PDB entry 8R5X | electron microscopy, 3.60 A resolution | chains A and C of the 4 polymer chains in the assembly

# Chain A
Molecule: Coxsackievirus B5 (mutant CVB5F.cas.genogroupB) - VP1
Source organism: Coxsackievirus B5
Sequence (851 residues; numbered -567 to 283; the number before each row is that of its first residue; numbers below 1 keep their minus sign (Met-567 is residue -567)):
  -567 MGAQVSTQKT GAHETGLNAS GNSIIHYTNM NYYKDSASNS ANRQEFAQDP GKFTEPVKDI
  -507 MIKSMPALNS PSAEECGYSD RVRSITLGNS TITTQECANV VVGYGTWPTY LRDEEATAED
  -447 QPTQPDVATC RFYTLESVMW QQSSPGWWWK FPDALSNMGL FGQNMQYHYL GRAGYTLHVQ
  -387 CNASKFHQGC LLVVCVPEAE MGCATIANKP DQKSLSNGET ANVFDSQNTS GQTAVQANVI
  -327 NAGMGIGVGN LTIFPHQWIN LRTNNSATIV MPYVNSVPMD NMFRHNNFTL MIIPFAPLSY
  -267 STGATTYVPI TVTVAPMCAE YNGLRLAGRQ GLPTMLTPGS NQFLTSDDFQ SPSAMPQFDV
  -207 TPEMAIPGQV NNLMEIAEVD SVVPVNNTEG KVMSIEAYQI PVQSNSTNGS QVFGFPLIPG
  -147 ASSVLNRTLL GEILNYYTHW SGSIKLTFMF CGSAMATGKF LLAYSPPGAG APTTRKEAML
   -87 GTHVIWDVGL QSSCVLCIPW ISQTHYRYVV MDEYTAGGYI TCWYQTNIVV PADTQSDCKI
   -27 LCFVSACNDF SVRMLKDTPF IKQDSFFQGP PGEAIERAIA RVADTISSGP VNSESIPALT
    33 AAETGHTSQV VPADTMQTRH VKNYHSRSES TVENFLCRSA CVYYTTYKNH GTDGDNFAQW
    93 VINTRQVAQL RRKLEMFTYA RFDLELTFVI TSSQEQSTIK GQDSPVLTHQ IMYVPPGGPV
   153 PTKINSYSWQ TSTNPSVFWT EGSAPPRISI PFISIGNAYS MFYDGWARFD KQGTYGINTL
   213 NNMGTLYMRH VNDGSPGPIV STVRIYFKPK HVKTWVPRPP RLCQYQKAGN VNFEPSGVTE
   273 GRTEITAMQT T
Not modelled in the structure: -567 to 10, 283
From the paper describing this entry:
  - conformationally variable residues (loop rearrangement): Glu272 to Thr282

# Chain C
Molecule: Coxsackievirus B5 (mutant CVB5F.cas.genogroupB) - VP1
Source organism: Coxsackievirus B5
Sequence (851 residues; numbered -329 to 521; the number before each row is that of its first residue; numbers below 1 keep their minus sign (Met-329 is residue -329)):
  -329 MGAQVSTQKT GAHETGLNAS GNSIIHYTNM NYYKDSASNS ANRQEFAQDP GKFTEPVKDI
  -269 MIKSMPALNS PSAEECGYSD RVRSITLGNS TITTQECANV VVGYGTWPTY LRDEEATAED
  -209 QPTQPDVATC RFYTLESVMW QQSSPGWWWK FPDALSNMGL FGQNMQYHYL GRAGYTLHVQ
  -149 CNASKFHQGC LLVVCVPEAE MGCATIANKP DQKSLSNGET ANVFDSQNTS GQTAVQANVI
   -89 NAGMGIGVGN LTIFPHQWIN LRTNNSATIV MPYVNSVPMD NMFRHNNFTL MIIPFAPLSY
   -29 STGATTYVPI TVTVAPMCAE YNGLRLAGRQ GLPTMLTPGS NQFLTSDDFQ SPSAMPQFDV
    31 TPEMAIPGQV NNLMEIAEVD SVVPVNNTEG KVMSIEAYQI PVQSNSTNGS QVFGFPLIPG
    91 ASSVLNRTLL GEILNYYTHW SGSIKLTFMF CGSAMATGKF LLAYSPPGAG APTTRKEAML
   151 GTHVIWDVGL QSSCVLCIPW ISQTHYRYVV MDEYTAGGYI TCWYQTNIVV PADTQSDCKI
   211 LCFVSACNDF SVRMLKDTPF IKQDSFFQGP PGEAIERAIA RVADTISSGP VNSESIPALT
   271 AAETGHTSQV VPADTMQTRH VKNYHSRSES TVENFLCRSA CVYYTTYKNH GTDGDNFAQW
   331 VINTRQVAQL RRKLEMFTYA RFDLELTFVI TSSQEQSTIK GQDSPVLTHQ IMYVPPGGPV
   391 PTKINSYSWQ TSTNPSVFWT EGSAPPRISI PFISIGNAYS MFYDGWARFD KQGTYGINTL
   451 NNMGTLYMRH VNDGSPGPIV STVRIYFKPK HVKTWVPRPP RLCQYQKAGN VNFEPSGVTE
   511 GRTEITAMQT T
Not modelled in the structure: -329 to 0, 239-521

# Chain A / chain C interface
Residue-residue contacts (180; chain A residue first):
  Val14(A) with Asp219(C); Phe220(C); Ser221(C)
  Ala15(A) with Asn218(C); Asp219(C)
  Pro29(A) with Val165(C)
  Ala30(A) with Ser163(C); Cys164(C), hydrogen bond (backbone-side chain); Val165(C), hydrogen bond (backbone-backbone)
  Leu31(A) with Gln161(C); Ser163(C); Cys164(C), hydrophobic
  Thr32(A) with Gln161(C); Ser162(C); Ser163(C), hydrogen bond (backbone-backbone)
  Ala33(A) with Ser163(C)
  Ala34(A) with Met119(C), hydrophobic; Ser163(C), hydrogen bond (backbone-side chain)
  Glu35(A) with Met119(C); Ser162(C), hydrogen bond
  Thr39(A) with Glu48(C); Asp50(C)
  Ser40(A) with Lys115(C), hydrogen bond (backbone-side chain); Val165(C)
  Val42(A) with Lys115(C); Val165(C), hydrophobic
  Val43(A) with Cys167(C); Asn218(C)
  Pro44(A) with Ser113(C); Cys167(C)
  Thr47(A) with Val154(C)
  Met48(A) with Thr152(C); Cys167(C); Pro169(C)
  Asn55(A) with Asp219(C), hydrogen bond
  His57(A) with His175(C); Tyr176(C), hydrogen bond
  Ser58(A) with Ser221(C), hydrogen bond (backbone-side chain)
  Arg59(A) with Asn42(C), hydrogen bond (backbone-side chain); Met44(C); Glu48(C), salt bridge; Asn218(C); Phe220(C); Ser221(C)
  Glu61(A) with Tyr107(C), hydrogen bond (backbone-side chain); Val222(C); Arg223(C)
  Ser62(A) with Asn42(C); Leu43(C), hydrogen bond (backbone-backbone); Met44(C); Tyr107(C); Val222(C)
  Thr63(A) with Asn41(C), hydrogen bond (side chain-backbone); Asn42(C)
  Val64(A) with Val40(C); Asn41(C), hydrogen bond (backbone-backbone)
  Asn66(A) with Leu225(C)
  Phe67(A) with Leu43(C), hydrophobic; Tyr106(C), hydrophobic; Leu225(C), hydrophobic
  Arg70(A) with Thr15(C); Ser16(C), hydrogen bond; Leu225(C)
  Ser71(A) with Phe13(C); Thr15(C), hydrogen bond (backbone-backbone)
  Val74(A) with Phe236(C)
  Tyr75(A) with Phe236(C), hydrophobic
  Tyr76(A) with Phe236(C)
  Arg97(A) with Phe237(C)
  Gln98(A) with Gln233(C), hydrogen bond (backbone-side chain); Phe236(C); Phe237(C), hydrogen bond (backbone-backbone)
  Val99(A) with Gln233(C)
  Ala100(A) with Ile231(C); Gln233(C), hydrogen bond (backbone-side chain); Phe237(C), hydrophobic
  Gln101(A) with Asp227(C), hydrogen bond
  Arg104(A) with Glu102(C), salt bridge; Tyr106(C), hydrogen bond; Ile231(C)
  Met108(A) with Tyr106(C)
  Phe109(A) with Val40(C), hydrophobic
  Arg113(A) with Val30(C); Thr31(C), hydrogen bond (side chain-backbone); Pro32(C), hydrogen bond (side chain-backbone); Glu33(C), salt bridge
  Glu117(A) with Phe19(C); Ser21(C)
  Thr119(A) with Phe13(C)
  Val121(A) with Phe13(C), hydrophobic
  Pro167(A) with Ala24(C)
  Ala176(A) with Asn11(C)
  Arg179(A) with Asp17(C), salt bridge; Phe19(C)
  Ile180(A) with Pro22(C); Ala24(C), hydrophobic
  Ser181(A) with Ser21(C); Pro22(C), hydrogen bond (backbone-backbone); Ser23(C); Ala24(C), hydrogen bond (backbone-backbone)
  Ile182(A) with Ala24(C), hydrophobic
  Pro183(A) with Met25(C), hydrophobic; Phe28(C), hydrophobic
  Phe184(A) with Phe28(C); Val30(C)
  Ile185(A) with Met25(C), hydrophobic; Phe28(C), hydrophobic
  Ser186(A) with Thr31(C), hydrogen bond (backbone-side chain)
  Gly188(A) with Thr31(C)
  Asn189(A) with Thr31(C); Pro32(C); Met34(C)
  Ala190(A) with Ile36(C), hydrophobic
  Lys240(A) with Asp17(C), salt bridge
  Lys245(A) with Glu33(C), salt bridge; Gln39(C)
  Thr246(A) with Gln39(C); Val40(C), hydrogen bond (backbone-backbone)
  Trp247(A) with Ile36(C), hydrogen bond (side chain-backbone); Pro37(C); Gly38(C); Gln39(C), hydrogen bond
  Val248(A) with Pro37(C); Gly38(C), hydrogen bond (backbone-backbone)
  Pro249(A) with Val40(C); Ile46(C), hydrophobic
  Pro252(A) with Glu102(C)
  Leu254(A) with Arg97(C); Glu102(C)
  Gln256(A) with Phe230(C), hydrogen bond (side chain-backbone); Ile231(C); Lys232(C), hydrogen bond (side chain-backbone)
  Tyr257(A) with Ile231(C), hydrophobic; Phe237(C)
  Gln258(A) with Phe237(C)
  Lys259(A) with Phe237(C); Gln238(C)
  Ala260(A) with Phe237(C); Gln238(C), hydrogen bond (backbone-backbone)
  Gly261(A) with Gln238(C), hydrogen bond (backbone-backbone)
  Pro267(A) with Met63(C)
  Gly269(A) with Val62(C); Met63(C)
  Val270(A) with Pro54(C), hydrophobic; Val62(C), hydrogen bond (backbone-backbone); Ala67(C), hydrophobic; Tyr68(C); Arg97(C)
  Thr271(A) with Pro54(C); Asn57(C); Val62(C); Ser93(C), hydrogen bond (side chain-backbone); Asn96(C); Arg97(C)
  Glu272(A) with Ser93(C); Asn96(C), hydrogen bond; Arg97(C), salt bridge
  Gly273(A) with Asn57(C); Val62(C)
  Arg274(A) with Val55(C), hydrogen bond (side chain-backbone); Asn57(C), hydrogen bond (backbone-backbone); Thr58(C); Glu59(C); Gly84(C), hydrogen bond (side chain-backbone); Val94(C)
  Ile277(A) with Val55(C), hydrophobic; Pro71(C); Val82(C); Phe83(C); Gly84(C), hydrogen bond (backbone-backbone)
  Thr278(A) with Gln81(C), hydrogen bond; Gly84(C)
  Ala279(A) with Gly84(C)
  Met280(A) with Gly84(C); Phe85(C); Pro86(C); Ala141(C), hydrophobic; Tyr189(C), hydrophobic
  Thr282(A) with Ser92(C); Ser93(C)
Also at the interface, not in a pair above, chain A (90 interface residues in all): Thr17, Gln41, Lys105, Tyr111, Pro177, Ile187, Tyr238, Ser268
Also at the interface, not in a pair above, chain C (94 interface residues in all): Leu14, Val49, Asn56, Ile70, Leu99, Ser111, Thr117, Trp156, Cys217, Thr228

# In short
90 residues of chain A and 94 residues of chain C are in contact; the contacts include 42 hydrogen bonds and 7
salt bridges. Among the polar pairs are Arg59(A)-Glu48(C), Arg104(A)-Glu102(C) and Arg113(A)-Glu33(C). The
paper reports conformational variability at Glu272(A).
Chain A and chain C are both Coxsackievirus B5 (mutant CVB5F.cas.genogroupB) - VP1 (Coxsackievirus B5); the
structure, Structure of coxsackievirus B5 capsid (mutant CVB5F.cas.genogroupB) - F particle, was determined by
electron microscopy together with 8R5Y and 8R5Z from the same study.
